PDB entry 6RDJ | electron microscopy, 2.90 A resolution | chains Q and R of the 20 polymer chains in the assembly

[Chain Q]
Name: epsilon: Polytomella F-ATP synthase epsilon subunit
Organism: Polytomella sp. Pringsheim 198.80
Amino-acid sequence (74 residues; each row starts with the number of its first residue):
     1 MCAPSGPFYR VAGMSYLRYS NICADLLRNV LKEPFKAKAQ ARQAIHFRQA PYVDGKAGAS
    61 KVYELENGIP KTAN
Disordered / not traced: 1-2

[Chain R]
Name: Mitochondrial ATP synthase subunit delta
Organism: Polytomella sp. Pringsheim 198.80
UniProt: D7P7X6 (D7P7X6_9CHLO); residue numbers follow UniProt; this construct covers 1-199
Amino-acid sequence (199 residues; each row starts with the number of its first residue):
     1 MFGLKRAVTV GRRFISTSAA RMEAAAPAGP KEFTEVWNKK APSTLIVPEF PSNYTAVKAV
    61 GEGQVHGDAF PVNFYTPHSI LSQAQKDTVV LPGVDGYFGV KASHVPTIAQ LKPGVVELHS
   121 GAESEKFFVS GGFAFVHPNG VTDICVLEAA TLDQVDPAAV KSALAAASAA QPTDEFEQAA
   181 NRAAIELYSA LESAVEAKA
Disordered / not traced: 1-22

[How chain Q and chain R interact]
Contacting residue pairs - 50 pairs, chain Q then chain R:
  Phe8(Q) - Ala179(R)
  Phe8(Q) - Arg182(R)
  Tyr9(Q) - Gln110(R)  hydrogen bond
  Ala12(Q) - Glu175(R)
  Ala12(Q) - Phe176(R)
  Ala12(Q) - Ala179(R)  hydrophobic
  Met14(Q) - Phe176(R)  hydrophobic
  Met14(Q) - Ala179(R)  hydrophobic
  Tyr16(Q) - Gly132(R)
  Tyr16(Q) - Phe133(R)
  Arg18(Q) - Phe176(R)
  Tyr19(Q) - Ala183(R)  hydrophobic
  Tyr19(Q) - Glu186(R)  hydrogen bond
  Ser20(Q) - Leu147(R)
  Asn21(Q) - Leu147(R)
  Cys23(Q) - Ser130(R)  hydrogen bond (backbone-side chain)
  Cys23(Q) - Ala183(R)  hydrophobic
  Cys23(Q) - Leu187(R)
  Ala24(Q) - Ser130(R)
  Ala24(Q) - Leu147(R)  hydrophobic
  Ala24(Q) - Glu148(R)
  Leu26(Q) - Ala184(R)  hydrophobic
  Leu26(Q) - Leu187(R)  hydrophobic
  Leu26(Q) - Tyr188(R)  hydrogen bond (backbone-side chain)
  Leu27(Q) - Phe128(R)  hydrophobic
  Leu27(Q) - Ser130(R)
  Leu27(Q) - Glu148(R)
  Leu27(Q) - Ala150(R)
  Leu27(Q) - Leu187(R)
  Leu27(Q) - Leu191(R)  hydrophobic
  Arg28(Q) - Glu148(R)  salt bridge
  Val30(Q) - Val155(R)
  Val30(Q) - Asp156(R)  hydrogen bond (backbone-backbone)
  Val30(Q) - Ala159(R)  hydrophobic
  Val30(Q) - Val160(R)  hydrophobic
  Val30(Q) - Tyr188(R)  hydrophobic
  Val30(Q) - Leu191(R)  hydrophobic
  Leu31(Q) - Ala150(R)  hydrophobic
  Leu31(Q) - Gln154(R)
  Leu31(Q) - Asp156(R)
  Lys32(Q) - Asp153(R)
  Lys32(Q) - Gln154(R)  hydrogen bond (backbone-backbone)
  Lys32(Q) - Val155(R)
  Lys32(Q) - Asp156(R)
  Phe35(Q) - Gln154(R)
  Arg42(Q) - His78(R)  hydrogen bond
  Arg42(Q) - Glu148(R)  salt bridge
  Lys71(Q) - Phe176(R)
  Thr72(Q) - Phe176(R)
  Ala73(Q) - Phe176(R)
Interface residues without a listed pair, chain Q (25 interface residues in all): Val11, Ile22, Pro70
Interface residues without a listed pair, chain R (30 interface residues in all): Val129, Gly131, Ala163, Asp174, Ala180

[In short]
25 residues of chain Q face 30 of chain R across their interface, with 7 hydrogen bonds and 2 salt bridges.
Polar contacts include Arg28(Q)-Glu148(R), Arg42(Q)-Glu148(R) and Tyr9(Q)-Gln110(R).
Here chain Q is epsilon: Polytomella F-ATP synthase epsilon subunit and chain R is Mitochondrial ATP synthase
subunit delta, both from Polytomella sp. Pringsheim 198.80. Entry 6RDJ (Cryo-EM structure of Polytomella F-ATP
synthase, Rotary substate 1A, focussed refinement of F1 head and rotor) was determined by electron microscopy
together with 6RD4, 6RD5, 6RD6, 6RD7, 6RD8, 6RD9 and 46 further entries from the same study.
